5R1L - chains A and B; structure by X-ray diffraction, 1.94 A resolution.

Chain A:
Protein: Pre-mRNA-splicing factor 8
From: Saccharomyces cerevisiae (strain ATCC 204508 / S288c)
Notes: fragment: yPrp8 RNaseH
UniProt: P33334 (PRP8_YEAST); numbering as in UniProt (aligned over 1836-2090)
Sequence (258 residues; each row starts with the number of its first residue):
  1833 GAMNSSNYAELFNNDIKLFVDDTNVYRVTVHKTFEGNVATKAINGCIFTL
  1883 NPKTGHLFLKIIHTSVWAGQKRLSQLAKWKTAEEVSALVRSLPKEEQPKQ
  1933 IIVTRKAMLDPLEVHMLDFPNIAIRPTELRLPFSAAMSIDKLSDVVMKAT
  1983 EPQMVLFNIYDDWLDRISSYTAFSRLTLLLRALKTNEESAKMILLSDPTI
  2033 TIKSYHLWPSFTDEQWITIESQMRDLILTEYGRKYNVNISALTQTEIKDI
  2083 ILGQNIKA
Not modelled in the structure: 2070-2090
Differences from the reference sequence: expression tag (1833-1835)
Curated features (UniProtKB/Swiss-Prot):
  - mutagenesis: Asp1853 (D1853A: Alters protein folding. Severely impaired growth. Strongly reduced growth at 35 degrees Celsius; when associated with A-1854; D1853N: Reduced growth at 30 degrees Celsius ...), Asp1854 (D1854A: Reduced growth at 30 degrees Celsius. Strongly reduced growth at 16 degrees Celsius. Strongly reduced growth at 35 degrees Celsius; when associated with A-1853 ...), Thr1855 (T1855A: Reduced growth at 30 degrees Celsius. Strongly reduced growth at 16 degrees Celsius), Thr1936 (T1936A: Reduced growth at 30 degrees Celsius. Strongly reduced growth at 16 degrees Celsius), Arg1937 (R1937K: Severely impaired growth. Reduced growth at 30 degrees Celsius. Strongly reduced growth at 16 degrees Celsius)

Chain B:
Protein: A1 cistron-splicing factor AAR2
From: Saccharomyces cerevisiae (strain ATCC 204508 / S288c)
Notes: fragment: GAMA - Aar2(1-152) - SSSSS - Aar2(171-317); engineered mutation(s): L153_D170delinsSSSSS
UniProt: P32357 (AAR2_YEAST); aligned to UniProt positions 1-317 over residues 1-317
Sequence (308 residues; row label = number of the first residue in the row; note: 13 numbers in that range are skipped by the numbering (no residue carries them; nothing is unmodelled there); numbers below 1 keep their minus sign (Gly-3 is residue -3)):
    -3 GAMAMNTVPFTSAPIEVTIGIDQYSFNVKENQPFHGIKDIPIGHVHVIHF
    47 QHADNSSMRYGYWFDCRMGNFYIQYDPKDGLYKMMEERDGAKFENIVHNF
    97 KERQMMVSYPKIDEDDTWYNLTEFVQMDKIRKIVRKDENQFSYVDSSMTT
   147 VQENEL
   166 SSSSSDPAHSLNYTVINFKSREAIRPGHEMEDFLDKSYYLNTVMLQGIFK
   216 NSSNYFGELQFAFLNAMFFGNYGSSLQWHAMIELICSSATVPKHMLDKLD
   266 EILYYQIKTLPEQYSDILLNERVWNICLYSSFQKNSLHNTEKIMENKYPE
   316 LL
Not modelled in the structure: -3 to 0, 166-169
Differences from the reference sequence: expression tag (-3 to 0); conflict Ser166 (Leu153 in P32357), Ser167 (Lys154 in P32357), Ser170 (Leu157 in P32357)
Disulfides: Cys251-Cys292
Curated features (UniProtKB/Swiss-Prot):
  - region: Leu261 to Ile282 (Leucine-zipper)
  - modified residue: Ser253 (Phosphoserine), Thr274 (Phosphothreonine)

Chain A / chain B interface:
Residue-residue contacts - 14 pairs, chain A then chain B:
  Gln1907(A) with Met195(B); Leu199(B)
  Trp1911(A) with Glu194(B); Met195(B), hydrophobic; Phe198(B), hydrophobic
  Asp1942(A) with Lys184(B), salt bridge
  Glu1945(A) with Lys184(B), salt bridge
  Val1946(A) with Glu194(B); Phe198(B), hydrophobic
  His1947(A) with Glu194(B)
  Leu1949(A) with Lys184(B); Ser185(B); Arg186(B)
  Asp1950(A) with Arg186(B), salt bridge
Interface residues without a listed pair, chain A (9 interface residues in all): Leu1908
Interface residues without a listed pair, chain B (8 interface residues in all): Ile189

Summary:
9 residues of chain A face 8 of chain B across their interface, with 3 salt bridges. Among the polar pairs are
Asp1942(A)-Lys184(B), Glu1945(A)-Lys184(B) and Asp1950(A)-Arg186(B). Curated annotation (UniProt) lists 5
mutagenesis sites on chain A.
Chain A is Pre-mRNA-splicing factor 8 and chain B is A1 cistron-splicing factor AAR2, both from Saccharomyces
cerevisiae (strain ATCC 204508 / S288c); the structure, PanDDA analysis group deposition -- Auto-refined data
of Aar2/RNaseH for ground state model 36, DMSO-free, was determined by X-ray diffraction (same publication as
5QY1, 5QY2, 5QY3, 5QY4, 5QY5, 5QY6 and 128 further entries).
